8IL8 - chains A and B of the 4 polymer chains in the assembly; structure by X-ray diffraction, 1.77 A resolution.

Chain A (and B):
Protein: Aldolase
Organism: Alcaligenes faecalis subsp. faecalis NBRC 13111
Notes: chain B of this document is another copy of the same molecule, construct and numbering; everything in this record applies to it too
UniProtKB: A0A0A2N3A3 (A0A0A2N3A3_ALCFA); residues 1-261 here = UniProt positions 1-261
Amino-acid sequence (261 residues; row label = number of the first residue in the row):
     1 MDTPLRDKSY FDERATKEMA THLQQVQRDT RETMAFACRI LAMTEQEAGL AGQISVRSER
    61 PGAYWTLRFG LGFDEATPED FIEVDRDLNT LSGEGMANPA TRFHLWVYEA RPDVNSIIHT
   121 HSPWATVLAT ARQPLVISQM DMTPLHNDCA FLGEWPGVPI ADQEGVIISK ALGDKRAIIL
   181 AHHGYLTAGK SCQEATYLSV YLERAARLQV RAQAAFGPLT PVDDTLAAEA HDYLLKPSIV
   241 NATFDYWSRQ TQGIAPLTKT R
Unresolved in the structure: 1-28, 259-261
Metal / ion sites: Fe2+: H119, H121, H183
Reported in the primary citation:
  - Fe2+ coordination: H119, H121, H183
  - Fe2+ coordination through a water molecule: A51
  - conformationally variable residues (side-chain flip): E47
  - mutagenesis - K8E, K8E/E229K, Q53A, F69A, F103A, H104A, E164A, Y233A: decreased catalytic activity
  - mutagenesis - E229K: unchanged catalytic activity
  - contacts within the chain: F103-H104 (pi stacking), Q53-H104 (hydrogen bond)
  - catalytic residues: A51, Q53, E164 (from molecular simulation)
  - binding site for Fe2+: A51 (from molecular simulation)

Interface between chain A and chain B:
Contacting residue pairs (68):
  A35(A) with L257(B)
  F36(A) with L257(B), hydrophobic
  R39(A) with I254(B); A255(B), hydrogen bond (side chain-backbone); P256(B); L257(B)
  E47(A) with R204(B), salt bridge; Y246(B); W247(B), hydrogen bond; Q250(B)
  A48(A) with D141(B); Y201(B); R204(B)
  G49(A) with Y201(B); R204(B); Y246(B)
  L50(A) with A242(B); T243(B); Y246(B), hydrophobic
  G70(A) with R249(B), hydrogen bond (backbone-side chain)
  G72(A) with Y246(B)
  D74(A) with Y246(B), hydrogen bond; Q250(B), hydrogen bond; I254(B)
  E75(A) with Y246(B); R249(B), salt bridge; I254(B)
  A76(A) with L257(B)
  H121(A) with Q139(B); D141(B), salt bridge
  P123(A) with R207(B); R211(B)
  W124(A) with R211(B)
  T126(A) with Q139(B); L208(B)
  V127(A) with L208(B); R211(B); A212(B), hydrophobic
  L128(A) with F216(B), hydrophobic
  T130(A) with S138(B); Q139(B); L208(B); L219(B)
  A131(A) with F216(B), hydrophobic
  Q133(A) with F216(B)
  W155(A) with M140(B), hydrophobic; V222(B), hydrophobic; L226(B); A227(B)
  P156(A) with L226(B)
  V158(A) with E229(B); A230(B), hydrophobic; Y233(B), hydrophobic
  H182(A) with S138(B), hydrogen bond (side chain-backbone); Q139(B); M140(B), hydrogen bond (backbone-backbone); T220(B); V222(B)
  H183(A) with Q139(B), hydrogen bond (backbone-side chain)
  V210(A) with R211(B); A215(B)
  Q213(A) with F216(B)
  A214(A) with A214(B); A215(B), hydrophobic
  T251(A) with P256(B)
  Q252(A) with P256(B); L257(B), hydrogen bond (side chain-backbone); T258(B)
Interface residues without a listed pair, chain A (38 interface residues in all): F69, L71, F73, T77, P78, R132, G157
Interface residues without a listed pair, chain B (34 interface residues in all): T143, D223

Overview:
38 residues of chain A face 34 of chain B across their interface; the contacts include 9 hydrogen bonds and 3
salt bridges. Polar contacts include E47(A)-R204(B), E75(A)-R249(B) and H121(A)-D141(B). From the paper:
catalytic residues A51(A), Q53(A) and E164(A); K8E, K8E/E229K and Q53A of chain A, among others, reduce
catalytic activity; 9 substitutions were tested in all.
Both chains are Aldolase (Alcaligenes faecalis subsp. faecalis NBRC 13111). Entry 8IL8 (Crystal structure of
Pyruvic Oxime Dioxygenase (POD) from Alcaligenes faecalis) was determined by X-ray diffraction, deposited
together with 8IX6 and 8IQA.
